Entry 9GU5 (X-ray diffraction, 2.90 A resolution); this record covers chains A and M of the 7 polymer chains in the assembly.

== Chain A ==
Name: RNA-binding protein Hfq
From: Escherichia coli (strain K12)
Reference sequence: P0A6X3 (HFQ_ECOLI); residues 1-102 here = UniProt positions 1-102
Sequence (102 residues; numbered 1 to 102; the number before each row is that of its first residue):
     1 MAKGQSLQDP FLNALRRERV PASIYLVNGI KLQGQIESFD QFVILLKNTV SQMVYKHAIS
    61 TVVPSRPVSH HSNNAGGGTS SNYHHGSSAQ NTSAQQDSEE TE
Not modelled in the structure: 1-3, 70-102
Differences from the reference sequence: engineered mutation Ala-22 (Val in P0A6X3)
Swiss-Prot annotation at these positions:
  - mutagenesis: Gln-8 (Q8A: No effect on Hfq condensate formation in both growing and late stationary phases), Asp-9 (D9A: No effect on Hfq condensate formation in both growing and late stationary phases), Arg-16 (R16A: Almost completely disrupts the ability of Hfq to form condensates in both growing and late stationary phases), Arg-19 (R19A: Almost completely disrupts the ability of Hfq to form condensates in both growing and late stationary phases), Tyr-25 (Y25D: Almost completely disrupts the ability of Hfq to form condensates in both growing and late stationary phases), Lys-31 (K31A: Almost completely disrupts the ability of Hfq to form condensates in both growing and late stationary phases)
Reported in the primary citation:
  - mutagenesis - K3A, Q8A, D9A, F11A, L12A, R16A, R17A, V22A, I24A, Y25A, L26A, G29A, I30A, L32A, G34A, I36A, F39A, L46A, V54A, Y55A, K56A, H57A, I59A, T61A, V62A: decreased growth
  - mutagenesis - F11A, L12A, I24A, I30A, I36A, L46A, Y55A: decreased expression
  - mutagenesis - F11A, L12A, I24A, I36A, Y55A: decreased stability (from molecular simulation)
  - mutagenesis - V22A, G34A: unchanged stability
  - mutagenesis - V22A: unchanged binding to poly(U) RNA
  - mutagenesis - Y55A: abolished expression
  - mutagenesis - F11A, L12A, I24A, I36A: unchanged expression
  - mutagenesis - V22A: unchanged binding to U6
  - mutagenesis - G34A (2-fold): increased binding to U6

== Chain M ==
Molecule: 4-nt RNA strand
Sequence (4 nucleotides; each row starts with the number of its first residue):
     1 AAAA

== How chain A and chain M interact ==
Contacting residue pairs (19; chain A residue first):
  Tyr-25(A) / A1(M)  base contact
  Leu-26(A) / A1(M)  base contact
  Asn-28(A) / A2(M)  hydrogen bond to the base
  Gly-29(A) / A1(M)  hydrogen bond to the sugar
  Gly-29(A) / A2(M)  sugar contact
  Gly-29(A) / A3(M)  phosphate contact
  Ile-30(A) / A1(M)  sugar contact
  Ile-30(A) / A2(M)  base contact
  Ile-30(A) / A3(M)  phosphate contact
  Ile-30(A) / A4(M)  sugar contact
  Lys-31(A) / A3(M)  hydrogen bond to the phosphate
  Leu-32(A) / A3(M)  sugar contact
  Leu-32(A) / A4(M)  base contact
  Gln-33(A) / A3(M)  hydrogen bond to the base
  Asn-48(A) / A3(M)  base contact
  Gln-52(A) / A3(M)  hydrogen bond to the base
  Gln-52(A) / A4(M)  base contact
  Ser-60(A) / A1(M)  hydrogen bond to the base
  Thr-61(A) / A1(M)  base contact
Other interface residues (no listed pair), chain A (14 interface residues in all): Gly-34, Leu-46

== Overview ==
14 residues of chain A face 4 of chain M across their interface; the contacts include 6 hydrogen bonds. Among
the polar pairs are Asn-28(A)/A2(M), Gln-33(A)/A3(M) and Gln-52(A)/A3(M). The paper reports that K3A, Q8A and
D9A of chain A, among others, reduce growth; F11A, L12A and I24A of chain A, among others, reduce expression;
25 substitutions were tested in all.
Here chain A is RNA-binding protein Hfq (Escherichia coli (strain K12)) and chain M is a 4-nt RNA strand.
Entry 9GU5 (Crystal Structure of Hfq V22A) was determined by X-ray diffraction, deposited together with 9H45.
